Entry 7CUM (electron microscopy, 3.52 A resolution); this record covers chains A and B.

Chain A:
Name: Gamma-aminobutyric acid type B receptor subunit 1
Organism: Homo sapiens
UniProtKB: Q9UBS5 (GABR1_HUMAN); numbering as in UniProt (aligned over 165-900)
Chain sequence (771 residues; each row starts with the number of its first residue):
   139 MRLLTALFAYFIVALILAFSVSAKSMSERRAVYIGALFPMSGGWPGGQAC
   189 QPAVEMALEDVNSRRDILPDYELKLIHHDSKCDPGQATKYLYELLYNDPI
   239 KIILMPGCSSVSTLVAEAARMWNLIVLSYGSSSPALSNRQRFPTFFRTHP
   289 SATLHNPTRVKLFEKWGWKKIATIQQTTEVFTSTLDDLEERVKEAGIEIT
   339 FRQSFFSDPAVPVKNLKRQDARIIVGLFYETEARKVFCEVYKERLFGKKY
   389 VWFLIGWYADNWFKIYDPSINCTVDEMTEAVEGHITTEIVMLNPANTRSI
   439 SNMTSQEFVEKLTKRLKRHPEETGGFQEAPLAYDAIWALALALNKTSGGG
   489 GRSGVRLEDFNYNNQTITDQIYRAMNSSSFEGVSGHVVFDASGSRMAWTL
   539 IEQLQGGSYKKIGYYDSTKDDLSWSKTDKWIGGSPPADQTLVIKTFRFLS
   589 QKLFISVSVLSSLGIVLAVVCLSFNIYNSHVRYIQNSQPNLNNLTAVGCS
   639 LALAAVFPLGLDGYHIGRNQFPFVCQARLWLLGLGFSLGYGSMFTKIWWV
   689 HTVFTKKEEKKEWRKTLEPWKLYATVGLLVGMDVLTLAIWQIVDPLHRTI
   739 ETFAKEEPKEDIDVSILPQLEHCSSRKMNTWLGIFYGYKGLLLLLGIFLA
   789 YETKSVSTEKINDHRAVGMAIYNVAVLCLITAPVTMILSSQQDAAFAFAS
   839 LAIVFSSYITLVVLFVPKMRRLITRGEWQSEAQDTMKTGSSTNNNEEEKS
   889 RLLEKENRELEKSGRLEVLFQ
Not modelled in the structure: 139-164, 486-491, 695-705, 865-909
Construct notes: initiating methionine (139); expression tag (140-164, 901-909)
Disulfide bonds: Cys220-Cys246, Cys376-Cys410, Cys663-Cys761
Residues lining bound ligands: cgp 54626 (2BV; (R)-(cyclohexylmethyl)[(2S)-3-{[(1S)-1-(3,4-dichlorophenyl)ethyl]amino}-2-hydroxypropyl]phosphinic acid): Gly181, Trp182, Cys246, Ser247, Gly268, Ser270, His287, Trp395, Glu466

Chain B:
Name: Gamma-aminobutyric acid type B receptor subunit 2
Organism: Homo sapiens
UniProtKB: O75899 (GABR2_HUMAN); residues 1-787 here = UniProt positions 1-787
Chain sequence (822 residues; row label = number of the first residue in the row):
     1 MASPRSSGQPGPPPPPPPPPARLLLLLLLPLLLPLAPGAWGWARGAPRPP
    51 PSSPPLSIMGLMPLTKEVAKGSIGRGVLPAVELAIEQIRNESLLRPYFLD
   101 LRLYDTECDNAKGLKAFYDAIKYGPNHLMVFGGVCPSVTSIIAESLQGWN
   151 LVQLSFAATTPVLADKKKYPYFFRTVPSDNAVNPAILKLLKHYQWKRVGT
   201 LTQDVQRFSEVRNDLTGVLYGEDIEISDTESFSNDPCTSVKKLKGNDVRI
   251 ILGQFDQNMAAKVFCCAYEENMYGSKYQWIIPGWYEPSWWEQVHTEANSS
   301 RCLRKNLLAAMEGYIGVDFEPLSSKQIKTISGKTPQQYEREYNNKRSGVG
   351 PSKFHGYAYDGIWVIAKTLQRAMETLHASSRHQRIQDFNYTDHTLGRIIL
   401 NAMNETNFFGVTGQVVFRNGERMGTIKFTQFQDSREVKVGEYNAVADTLE
   451 IINDTIRFQGSEPPKDKTIILEQLRKISLPLYSILSALTILGMIMASAFL
   501 FFNIKNRNQKLIKMSSPYMNNLIILGGMLSYASIFLFGLDGSFVSEKTFE
   551 TLCTVRTWILTVGYTTAFGAMFAKTWRVHAIFKNVKMKKKIIKDQKLLVI
   601 VGGMLLIDLCILICWQAVDPLRRTVEKYSMEPDPAGRDISIRPLLEHCEN
   651 THMTIWLGIVYAYKGLLMLFGCFLAWETRNVSIPALNDSKYIGMSVYNVG
   701 IMCIIGAAVSFLTRDQPNVQFCIVALVIIFCSTITLCLVFVPKLITLRTN
   751 PDAATQNRRFQFTQNQKKEDSKTSTSVTSVNQASTSRSGRGGSENLYFQG
   801 GSGSGGDYKDDDDKDYKDDDDK
Not modelled in the structure: 1-52, 293-299, 380-384, 586-595, 750-822
Construct notes: expression tag (788-822)
Disulfide bonds: Cys108-Cys135, Cys237-Cys266, Cys265-Cys302, Cys553-Cys648
Swiss-Prot annotation at these positions:
  - modified residue (Phosphoserine): Ser776, Ser779
  - glycosylation (N-linked (GlcNAc...) asparagine): Asn90, Asn298, Asn389, Asn404, Asn453

How chain A and chain B interact:
Residue-residue contacts - 31 pairs, chain A then chain B:
  Gly223(A) with Glu144(B); Ser145(B)
  Thr226(A) with Tyr118(B), hydrogen bond (backbone-side chain); Ser145(B)
  Lys227(A) with Gly148(B); Trp149(B)
  Tyr230(A) with Tyr118(B), hydrophobic; Ile121(B); Lys122(B); Trp149(B), hydrophobic
  Tyr234(A) with Lys115(B); Tyr118(B), hydrophobic; Asp119(B), hydrogen bond; Lys122(B)
  Glu255(A) with Asn110(B), hydrogen bond; Ala111(B)
  Ala256(A) with Leu114(B), hydrophobic
  Arg258(A) with Asp109(B), salt bridge; Ala111(B)
  Met259(A) with Ala111(B), hydrophobic; Lys112(B)
  Trp260(A) with Lys115(B); Tyr118(B), hydrophobic
  His689(A) with Glu677(B), salt bridge
  Phe692(A) with Lys583(B)
  Thr693(A) with Phe582(B)
  Phe786(A) with Phe670(B), hydrophobic; Phe673(B), hydrophobic
  Glu790(A) with His579(B), salt bridge; Lys583(B), salt bridge; Glu677(B)
Other interface residues (no listed pair), chain A (22 interface residues in all): Pro222, Leu229, Leu252, Leu779, Leu782, Leu783, Leu787
Other interface residues (no listed pair), chain B (23 interface residues in all): Ile141, Leu666, Leu669

In short:
Chain A and chain B form an interface of 22 and 23 residues respectively, with 3 hydrogen bonds and 4 salt
bridges. Polar contacts include Arg258(A)-Asp109(B), His689(A)-Glu677(B) and Glu790(A)-His579(B). Chain A
binds cgp 54626.
Chain A is Gamma-aminobutyric acid type B receptor subunit 1 and chain B is Gamma-aminobutyric acid type B
receptor subunit 2, both from Homo sapiens; the structure, Cryo-EM structure of human GABA(B) receptor bound
to the antagonist CGP54626, was determined by electron microscopy (same publication as 7CA3 and 7CA5).
